PDB entry 3AH6 | X-ray diffraction, 2.40 A resolution | chains B and C of the 3 polymer chains in the assembly

Chain B (and C):
Protein: Divalent-cation tolerance protein cutA
From: Escherichia coli
Notes: chain C of this document is another copy of the same molecule, construct and numbering; everything in this record applies to it too
Reference sequence: P69488 (CUTA_ECOLI); numbering as in UniProt (aligned over 1-112)
Amino-acid sequence (112 residues; each row starts with the number of its first residue):
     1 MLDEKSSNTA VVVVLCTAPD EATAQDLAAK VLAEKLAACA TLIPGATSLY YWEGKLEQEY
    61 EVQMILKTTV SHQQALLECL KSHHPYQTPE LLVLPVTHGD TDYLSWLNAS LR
Disordered / not traced: 1-7, 112 (chain C: 1-6, 112)
Differences from the reference sequence: engineered mutation V11 (Ser in P69488)
UniProt features mapped onto this chain:
  - binding site (Cu cation): C16, H83, H84

Chain B / chain C interface:
Contacting residue pairs (50):
  I43(B) - I43(C)  hydrophobic
  G45(B) - P44(C)
  A46(B) - T41(C)
  A46(B) - L42(C)
  A46(B) - I43(C)  hydrophobic
  T47(B) - A40(C)
  T47(B) - T41(C)
  T47(B) - L42(C)  hydrogen bond (backbone-backbone)
  S48(B) - A40(C)
  L49(B) - Q25(C)
  L49(B) - A28(C)  hydrophobic
  L49(B) - L32(C)
  L49(B) - C39(C)
  L49(B) - A40(C)  hydrogen bond (backbone-backbone)
  L49(B) - L42(C)  hydrophobic
  Y50(B) - L32(C)
  Y50(B) - A38(C)
  Y50(B) - C39(C)  hydrophobic
  Y51(B) - L32(C)
  Y51(B) - A33(C)
  W52(B) - W106(C)
  L56(B) - L32(C)  hydrophobic
  Q58(B) - Q25(C)  hydrogen bond
  Q63(B) - T41(C)
  Q73(B) - H98(C)
  Q74(B) - H98(C)  hydrogen bond
  L77(B) - H98(C)
  L77(B) - G99(C)
  L77(B) - D100(C)
  K81(B) - D100(C)  salt bridge
  K81(B) - D102(C)  salt bridge
  T88(B) - D102(C)
  T88(B) - Y103(C)
  P89(B) - Y103(C)
  E90(B) - K67(C)  salt bridge
  E90(B) - Y103(C)
  L91(B) - G99(C)
  L91(B) - D100(C)  hydrogen bond (backbone-backbone)
  L91(B) - Y103(C)
  L92(B) - K67(C)
  L92(B) - V96(C)  hydrophobic
  L92(B) - H98(C)
  L92(B) - Y103(C)  hydrophobic
  L92(B) - L104(C)  hydrophobic
  V93(B) - V96(C)
  V93(B) - T97(C)  hydrogen bond (backbone-backbone)
  V93(B) - H98(C)  hydrogen bond (backbone-backbone)
  L94(B) - P95(C)
  P95(B) - P95(C)
  P95(B) - T97(C)
Interface residues without a listed pair, chain B (25 interface residues in all): L15
Interface residues without a listed pair, chain C (27 interface residues in all): V11, V13, I65, L94, L107

Overview:
25 residues of chain B and 27 residues of chain C are in contact; the contacts include 7 hydrogen bonds and 3
salt bridges. Among the polar pairs are K81(B)-D100(C), K81(B)-D102(C) and E90(B)-K67(C). From UniProt: 3 Cu
cation-binding residues on chain B.
Both chains are Divalent-cation tolerance protein cutA (Escherichia coli). Entry 3AH6 (Remarkable improvement
of the heat stability of CutA1 from E.coli by rational protein designing) was determined by X-ray diffraction,
deposited together with 3AA8 and 3AA9.
